PDB entry 5L6B | X-ray diffraction, 2.60 A resolution | chains P and Q of the 28 polymer chains in the assembly

== Chain P ==
Name: Proteasome subunit alpha type-3
Source organism: Saccharomyces cerevisiae (strain ATCC 204508 / S288c)
Notes: EC 3.4.25.1
UniProtKB: P23638 (PSA3_YEAST); residues 0-257 here correspond to UniProt positions 1-258 (UniProt number = residue number + 1)
Chain sequence (258 residues; numbered 0 to 257; the number before each row is that of its first residue; numbering starts at 0):
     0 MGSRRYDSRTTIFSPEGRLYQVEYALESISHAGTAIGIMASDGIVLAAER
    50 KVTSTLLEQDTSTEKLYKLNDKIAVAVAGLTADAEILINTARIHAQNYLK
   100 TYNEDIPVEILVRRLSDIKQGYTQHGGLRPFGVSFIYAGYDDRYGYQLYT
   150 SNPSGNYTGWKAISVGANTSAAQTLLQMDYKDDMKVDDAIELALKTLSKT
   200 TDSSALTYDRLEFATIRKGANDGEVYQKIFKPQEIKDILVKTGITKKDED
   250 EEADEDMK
Not modelled in the structure: 0, 245-257
Curated features (UniProtKB/Swiss-Prot):
  - cross-link (Glycyl lysine isopeptide (Lys-Gly)): Lys99 (interchain with G-Cter in ubiquitin), Lys198 (interchain with G-Cter in ubiquitin), Lys230 (interchain with G-Cter in ubiquitin)

== Chain Q ==
Name: Proteasome subunit alpha type-4
Source organism: Saccharomyces cerevisiae (strain ATCC 204508 / S288c)
Notes: EC 3.4.25.1
UniProtKB: P40303 (PSA4_YEAST); residues -1 to 252 here correspond to UniProt positions 1-254 (UniProt number = residue number + 2)
Chain sequence (254 residues; each row starts with the number of its first residue; numbers below 1 keep their minus sign (Met-1 is residue -1)):
    -1 MSGYDRALSIFSPDGHIFQVEYALEAVKRGTCAVGVKGKNCVVLGCERRS
    49 TLKLQDTRITPSKVSKIDSHVVLSFSGLNADSRILIEKARVEAQSHRLTL
    99 EDPVTVEYLTRYVAGVQQRYTQSGGVRPFGVSTLIAGFDPRDDEPKLYQT
   149 EPSGIYSSWSAQTIGRNSKTVREFLEKNYDRKEPPATVEECVKLTVRSLL
   199 EVVQTGAKNIEITVVKPDSDIVALSSEEINQYVTQIEQEKQEQQEQDKKK
   249 KSNH
Not modelled in the structure: -1 to 0, 241-252
Curated features (UniProtKB/Swiss-Prot):
  - modified residue: Thr58 (Phosphothreonine)

== How chain P and chain Q interact ==
Pairs across the interface (72):
  Arg3(P) with Arg4(Q), hydrogen bond (backbone-side chain)
  Asp6(P) with Tyr2(Q), hydrogen bond; Arg4(Q), salt bridge
  Arg8(P) with Arg4(Q)
  Thr10(P) with Leu6(Q); Arg125(Q)
  Ile11(P) with Gln17(Q)
  Phe12(P) with Gln17(Q); Tyr20(Q), hydrophobic; Ala21(Q), hydrophobic; Ala24(Q), hydrophobic; Leu76(Q), hydrophobic; Arg125(Q); Pro126(Q); Gly128(Q)
  Ser13(P) with Tyr20(Q)
  Pro14(P) with Tyr20(Q), hydrophobic; Glu23(Q)
  Glu15(P) with Glu23(Q); Arg27(Q), hydrogen bond (backbone-side chain)
  Gly16(P) with Tyr20(Q); Glu23(Q); Ala24(Q); Arg27(Q), hydrogen bond (backbone-side chain)
  Arg17(P) with Arg27(Q)
  Leu18(P) with Arg125(Q)
  Met38(P) with Asp54(Q)
  Arg112(P) with Arg81(Q)
  Ser115(P) with Arg81(Q), hydrogen bond (backbone-side chain)
  Asp116(P) with Arg81(Q), salt bridge
  Gln119(P) with Ala78(Q); Asp79(Q); Ile82(Q)
  Thr122(P) with Arg125(Q), hydrogen bond (backbone-side chain)
  Gln123(P) with Tyr118(Q); Gly123(Q); Val124(Q); Arg125(Q), hydrogen bond (backbone-backbone); Phe127(Q)
  His124(P) with Gly123(Q); Val124(Q)
  Gly125(P) with Tyr2(Q); Gly123(Q)
  Gly126(P) with Tyr2(Q)
  Tyr143(P) with Arg56(Q), hydrogen bond (backbone-side chain); Ile57(Q), hydrophobic
  Tyr145(P) with Arg56(Q), hydrogen bond (backbone-side chain)
  Gln146(P) with Ile57(Q)
  Leu147(P) with Ile57(Q)
  Tyr148(P) with Ile57(Q)
  Ser153(P) with Ala78(Q)
  Gly154(P) with Ala78(Q); Arg81(Q), hydrogen bond (backbone-side chain)
  Asn155(P) with Asn77(Q); Ala78(Q)
  Tyr156(P) with Pro59(Q), hydrophobic; Arg81(Q)
  Gly158(P) with Gln53(Q); Asp54(Q), hydrogen bond (backbone-backbone); Ile57(Q); Thr58(Q), hydrogen bond (backbone-side chain)
  Trp159(P) with Leu50(Q), hydrophobic; Lys51(Q); Leu52(Q); Gln53(Q); Asp54(Q)
  Lys160(P) with Leu52(Q), hydrogen bond (backbone-backbone); Gln53(Q)
  Ala161(P) with Leu52(Q)
  Gln172(P) with Leu52(Q)
  Leu175(P) with Leu52(Q)
  Gln176(P) with Leu52(Q)
Other interface residues (no listed pair), chain P (41 interface residues in all): Glu108, Thr157, Tyr179

== Overview ==
41 residues of chain P face 31 of chain Q across their interface; the contacts include 13 hydrogen bonds and 2
salt bridges. Among the polar pairs are Asp6(P)-Arg4(Q), Asp116(P)-Arg81(Q) and Arg3(P)-Arg4(Q).
Here chain P is Proteasome subunit alpha type-3 and chain Q is Proteasome subunit alpha type-4, both from
Saccharomyces cerevisiae (strain ATCC 204508 / S288c). Entry 5L6B (Yeast 20S proteasome with mouse beta5i
(1-138) and mouse beta6 (97-111; 118-133) in complex with ONX ...) was determined by X-ray diffraction (same
publication as 5L52, 5L54, 5L55, 5L5A, 5L5B, 5L5D and 30 further entries).
